4R7D - chains A and B; structure by X-ray diffraction, 2.75 A resolution.

[Chain A]
Protein: Fab Hu 15C1 Heavy chain
From: Homo sapiens
Notes: antibody fragment or engineered binder
Sequence (225 residues; each row starts with the number of its first residue):
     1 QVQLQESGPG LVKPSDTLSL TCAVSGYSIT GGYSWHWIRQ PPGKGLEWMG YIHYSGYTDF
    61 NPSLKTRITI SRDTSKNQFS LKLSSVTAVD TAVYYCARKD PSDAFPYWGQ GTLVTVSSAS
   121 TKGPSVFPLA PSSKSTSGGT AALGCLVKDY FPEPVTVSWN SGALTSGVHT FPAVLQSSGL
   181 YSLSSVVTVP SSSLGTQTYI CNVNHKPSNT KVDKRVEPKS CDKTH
Disordered / not traced: 219-225
Disulfide bonds: Cys22-Cys96, Cys145-Cys201

[Chain B]
Protein: Fab Hu 15C1 Light chain
From: Homo sapiens
Notes: antibody fragment or engineered binder
Sequence (214 residues; row label = number of the first residue in the row):
     1 EIVLTQSPDF QSVTPKEKVT ITCRASQSIS DHLHWYQQKP DQSPKLLIKY ASHAISGVPS
    61 RFSGSGSGTD FTLTINSLEA EDAATYYCQQ GHSFPLTFGG GTKVEIKRTV AAPSVFIFPP
   121 SDEQLKSGTA SVVCLLNNFY PREAKVQWKV DNALQSGNSQ ESVTEQDSKD STYSLSSTLT
   181 LSKADYEKHK VYACEVTHQG LSSPVTKSFN RGEC
Disordered / not traced: 212-214
Disulfide bonds: Cys23-Cys88, Cys134-Cys194

[Chain A / chain B interface]
Residue-residue contacts - 56 pairs, chain A then chain B:
  Gln40(A) - Gln38(B)  hydrogen bond
  Gln40(A) - Tyr87(B)
  Gly45(A) - Tyr87(B)
  Leu46(A) - Phe98(B)  hydrophobic
  Trp48(A) - Pro95(B)  hydrophobic
  Trp48(A) - Leu96(B)
  Tyr51(A) - Phe94(B)  hydrophobic
  Asn61(A) - Pro95(B)
  Tyr95(A) - Gln38(B)  hydrogen bond
  Tyr95(A) - Gln42(B)
  Tyr95(A) - Ser43(B)
  Ser102(A) - His34(B)
  Ser102(A) - Lys49(B)
  Ser102(A) - Tyr50(B)  hydrogen bond (backbone-side chain)
  Asp103(A) - His34(B)  hydrogen bond (backbone-side chain)
  Asp103(A) - Gln89(B)  hydrogen bond (backbone-side chain)
  Asp103(A) - Gly91(B)
  Ala104(A) - His34(B)
  Ala104(A) - Tyr36(B)
  Ala104(A) - Leu46(B)  hydrophobic
  Phe105(A) - Tyr36(B)  hydrogen bond (backbone-side chain)
  Phe105(A) - Leu46(B)
  Phe105(A) - Gln89(B)
  Phe105(A) - Leu96(B)  hydrophobic
  Trp108(A) - Ser43(B)
  Trp108(A) - Pro44(B)
  Gly109(A) - Ser43(B)
  Val126(A) - Glu123(B)
  Phe127(A) - Ser121(B)
  Phe127(A) - Glu123(B)
  Phe127(A) - Gln124(B)
  Pro128(A) - Ser121(B)
  Leu129(A) - Phe118(B)  hydrophobic
  Leu129(A) - Val133(B)  hydrophobic
  Ala130(A) - Phe118(B)
  Ser132(A) - Phe116(B)
  Ala142(A) - Phe118(B)
  Lys148(A) - Ser131(B)
  His169(A) - Asn137(B)  hydrogen bond
  His169(A) - Asn138(B)
  His169(A) - Ser174(B)  hydrogen bond
  Phe171(A) - Leu135(B)  hydrophobic
  Phe171(A) - Ser162(B)
  Phe171(A) - Thr164(B)
  Phe171(A) - Ser174(B)
  Phe171(A) - Leu175(B)
  Phe171(A) - Ser176(B)
  Pro172(A) - Ser162(B)  hydrogen bond (backbone-side chain)
  Pro172(A) - Val163(B)
  Val174(A) - Gln160(B)
  Val174(A) - Glu161(B)
  Val174(A) - Ser162(B)
  Leu175(A) - Gln160(B)  hydrogen bond (backbone-side chain)
  Val186(A) - Leu135(B)  hydrophobic
  Thr188(A) - Asn137(B)
  Lys214(A) - Glu123(B)  salt bridge
Other interface residues (no listed pair), chain A (40 interface residues in all): Lys44, Asp59, Pro62, Lys99, Pro101, Pro106, Leu143, Leu146, Thr170, Gln176, Ser184
Other interface residues (no listed pair), chain B (35 interface residues in all): Gln90

[Summary]
40 residues of chain A and 35 residues of chain B are in contact; the contacts include 10 hydrogen bonds and 1
salt bridge. Polar contacts include Lys214(A)-Glu123(B), Gln40(A)-Gln38(B) and Tyr95(A)-Gln38(B).
Here chain A is Fab Hu 15C1 Heavy chain and chain B is Fab Hu 15C1 Light chain, both from Homo sapiens. Entry
4R7D (Fab Hu 15C1) was determined by X-ray diffraction (same publication as 4R7N).
